Entry 6LBO (electron microscopy, 3.18 A resolution); this record covers chains A and C of the 3 polymer chains in the assembly.

[Chain A]
Name: Capsid protein VP1
From: Echovirus E11
Amino-acid sequence (226 residues; each row starts with the number of its first residue):
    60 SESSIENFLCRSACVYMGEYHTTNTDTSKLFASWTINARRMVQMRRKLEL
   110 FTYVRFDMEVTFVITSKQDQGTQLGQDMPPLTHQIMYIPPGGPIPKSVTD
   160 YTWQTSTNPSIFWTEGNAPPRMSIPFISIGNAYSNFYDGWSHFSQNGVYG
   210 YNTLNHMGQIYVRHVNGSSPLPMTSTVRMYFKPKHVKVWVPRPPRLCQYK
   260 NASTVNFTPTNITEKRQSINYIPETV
Not modelled in the structure: 202-205

[Chain C]
Name: Capsid protein VP3
From: Echovirus E11
Amino-acid sequence (231 residues; row label = number of the first residue in the row):
     1 GLPVMNTPGSNQFLTSDDFQSPSAMPQFDVTPELNIPGEVQNLMEIAEVD
    51 SVVPVNNVEGKLDTMEIYRIPVQSGNHQSSQVFGFQVQPGLDNVFKHTLL
   101 GEILNYYAHWSGSIKLTFVFCGSAMATGKFLLAYAPPGANAPKSRKDAML
   151 GTHIIWDVGLQSSCVLCIPWISQTHYRLVQQDEYTSAGNVTCWYQTGIVV
   201 PAGTPTSCSIMCFVSACNDFSVRLLKDTPFI
Not modelled in the structure: 175-183

[Interface between chain A and chain C]
Residue-residue contacts (105):
  Glu61(A) - Tyr107(C)  hydrogen bond (backbone-side chain)
  Glu61(A) - Arg223(C)
  Glu61(A) - Leu224(C)  hydrogen bond (side chain-backbone)
  Glu61(A) - Leu225(C)
  Ser62(A) - Asn42(C)  hydrogen bond
  Ser62(A) - Leu43(C)  hydrogen bond (backbone-backbone)
  Ser62(A) - Met44(C)
  Ser62(A) - Tyr107(C)
  Ser62(A) - Val222(C)
  Ser63(A) - Gln41(C)
  Ile64(A) - Val40(C)
  Ile64(A) - Gln41(C)
  Ile64(A) - Asn42(C)
  Asn66(A) - Leu225(C)
  Phe67(A) - Leu43(C)  hydrophobic
  Phe67(A) - Leu225(C)  hydrophobic
  Arg70(A) - Leu225(C)
  Ser71(A) - Thr15(C)
  Val101(A) - Ile231(C)
  Gln102(A) - Ile231(C)
  Arg105(A) - Glu102(C)  salt bridge
  Arg105(A) - Tyr106(C)  hydrogen bond
  Arg105(A) - Thr228(C)
  Arg105(A) - Ile231(C)
  Lys106(A) - Tyr106(C)
  Arg114(A) - Thr31(C)  hydrogen bond (side chain-backbone)
  Arg114(A) - Pro32(C)
  Arg114(A) - Glu33(C)
  Glu118(A) - Ser21(C)
  Tyr146(A) - Met25(C)  hydrophobic
  Pro168(A) - Ala24(C)
  Ala177(A) - Asn11(C)
  Pro178(A) - Phe13(C)  hydrophobic
  Arg180(A) - Phe13(C)
  Arg180(A) - Asp17(C)  salt bridge
  Arg180(A) - Ser21(C)
  Ser182(A) - Ser21(C)
  Ser182(A) - Pro22(C)  hydrogen bond (backbone-backbone)
  Ser182(A) - Ser23(C)
  Ser182(A) - Ala24(C)  hydrogen bond (backbone-backbone)
  Phe185(A) - Phe28(C)
  Phe185(A) - Val30(C)
  Ser187(A) - Thr31(C)  hydrogen bond (backbone-side chain)
  Ile188(A) - Thr31(C)
  Gly189(A) - Thr31(C)
  Asn190(A) - Thr31(C)
  Asn190(A) - Pro32(C)  hydrogen bond (side chain-backbone)
  Asn190(A) - Leu34(C)
  Lys241(A) - Asp17(C)  hydrogen bond (side chain-backbone)
  Lys246(A) - Glu33(C)  salt bridge
  Lys246(A) - Glu39(C)  salt bridge
  Val247(A) - Glu39(C)
  Val247(A) - Val40(C)  hydrogen bond (backbone-backbone)
  Trp248(A) - Ile36(C)  hydrogen bond (side chain-backbone)
  Trp248(A) - Gly38(C)
  Trp248(A) - Glu39(C)
  Val249(A) - Pro37(C)
  Val249(A) - Gly38(C)  hydrogen bond (backbone-backbone)
  Pro250(A) - Val40(C)
  Pro253(A) - Leu99(C)
  Pro253(A) - Glu102(C)
  Gln257(A) - Phe230(C)  hydrogen bond (side chain-backbone)
  Gln257(A) - Ile231(C)
  Asn270(A) - Leu62(C)
  Asn270(A) - Asp63(C)
  Ile271(A) - Leu62(C)  hydrogen bond (backbone-backbone)
  Ile271(A) - Ile67(C)  hydrophobic
  Ile271(A) - Tyr68(C)
  Ile271(A) - His97(C)
  Thr272(A) - Pro54(C)
  Thr272(A) - Asn57(C)
  Thr272(A) - Leu62(C)
  Thr272(A) - Ile67(C)
  Thr272(A) - Asn93(C)  hydrogen bond (side chain-backbone)
  Thr272(A) - His97(C)
  Glu273(A) - Asn57(C)  hydrogen bond (backbone-side chain)
  Glu273(A) - Asn93(C)
  Glu273(A) - Lys96(C)  salt bridge
  Lys274(A) - Asn57(C)
  Lys274(A) - Glu59(C)
  Lys274(A) - Asn93(C)  hydrogen bond (backbone-side chain)
  Arg275(A) - Val55(C)  hydrogen bond (side chain-backbone)
  Arg275(A) - Asn57(C)  hydrogen bond (backbone-backbone)
  Arg275(A) - Gly84(C)  hydrogen bond (side chain-backbone)
  Ser277(A) - Val58(C)
  Ile278(A) - Val55(C)
  Ile278(A) - Asn56(C)
  Ile278(A) - Val58(C)
  Ile278(A) - Ile70(C)  hydrophobic
  Ile278(A) - Val82(C)
  Ile278(A) - Phe83(C)
  Ile278(A) - Gly84(C)  hydrogen bond (backbone-backbone)
  Asn279(A) - Gln81(C)  hydrogen bond
  Asn279(A) - Val82(C)
  Asn279(A) - Phe83(C)
  Asn279(A) - Gly84(C)
  Ile281(A) - Gly84(C)
  Ile281(A) - Phe85(C)
  Ile281(A) - Gln86(C)
  Pro282(A) - Thr185(C)
  Glu283(A) - Tyr184(C)  hydrogen bond (backbone-backbone)
  Thr284(A) - Ala139(C)
  Thr284(A) - Asn140(C)
  Thr284(A) - Tyr184(C)
  Val285(A) - Tyr184(C)
Also at the interface, not in a pair above, chain A (61 interface residues in all): Phe110, Tyr112, Thr120, Val122, Pro148, Met181, Ile183, Pro184, Ile186, Ala191, Tyr239, Pro252, Leu255, Tyr280
Also at the interface, not in a pair above, chain C (68 interface residues in all): Phe19, Ile46, Pro71, Val94, Gly138, Ala141, Asn189, Val190, Thr191

[Summary]
The interface between chain A and chain C involves 61 residues on one side and 68 on the other; the contacts
include 25 hydrogen bonds and 5 salt bridges. Polar pairs include Arg105(A)-Glu102(C), Arg180(A)-Asp17(C) and
Lys246(A)-Glu33(C).
Chain A is Capsid protein VP1 and chain C is Capsid protein VP3, both from Echovirus E11; the structure,
Cryo-EM structure of echovirus 11 empty particle at pH 7.4, was determined by electron microscopy, deposited
together with 6LA3, 6LA4, 6LA5, 6LA6, 6LA7, 6LAO and 3 further entries.
